9M4F - chains B and F of the 25 polymer chains in the assembly; structure by electron microscopy, 2.82 A resolution.

[Chain B]
Name: PsaB
From: Tribonema minus
Sequence (734 residues; row label = number of the first residue in the row):
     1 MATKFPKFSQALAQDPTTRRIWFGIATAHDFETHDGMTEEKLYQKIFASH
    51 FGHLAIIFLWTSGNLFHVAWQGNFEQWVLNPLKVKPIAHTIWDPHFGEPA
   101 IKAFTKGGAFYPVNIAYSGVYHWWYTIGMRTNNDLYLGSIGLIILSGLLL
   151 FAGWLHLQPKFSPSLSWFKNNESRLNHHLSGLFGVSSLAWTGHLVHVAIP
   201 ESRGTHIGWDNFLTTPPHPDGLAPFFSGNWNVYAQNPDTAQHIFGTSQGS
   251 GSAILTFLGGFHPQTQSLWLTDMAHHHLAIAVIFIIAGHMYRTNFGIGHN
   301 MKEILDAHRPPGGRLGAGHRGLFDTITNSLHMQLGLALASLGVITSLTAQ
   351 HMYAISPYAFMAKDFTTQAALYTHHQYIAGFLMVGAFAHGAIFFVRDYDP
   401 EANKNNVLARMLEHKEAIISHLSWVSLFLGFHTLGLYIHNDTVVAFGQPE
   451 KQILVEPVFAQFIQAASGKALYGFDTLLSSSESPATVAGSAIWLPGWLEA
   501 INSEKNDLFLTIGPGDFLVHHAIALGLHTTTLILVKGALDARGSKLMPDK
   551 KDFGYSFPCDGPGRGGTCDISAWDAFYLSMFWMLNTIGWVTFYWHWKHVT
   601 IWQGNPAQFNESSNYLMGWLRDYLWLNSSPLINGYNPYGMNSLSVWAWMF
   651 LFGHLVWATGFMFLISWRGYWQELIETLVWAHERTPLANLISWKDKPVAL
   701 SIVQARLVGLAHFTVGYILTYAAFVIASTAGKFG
Disordered / not traced: 1
Bound ions: chlorophyll a Mg (32 sites), coordinated by His29, His50, His53, His67, His89, Asp93, His95, His156, His177, His178, His193, His196, His275, His276, His277, His289 and 16 more; 4Fe-4S cluster Fe: Cys559, Cys568 (shared with 2 residues of chain A)
Ligand contacts:
  - beta-carotene (BCR), molecule 1: Ile21, Ile25, Ile691
  - beta-carotene (BCR), molecule 2: Gly52, Ile56, Leu59, Leu150
  - beta-carotene (BCR), molecule 3: Leu54, Ile57, Phe58, Trp60, Gly181, Leu182, Val185, Ser186
  - beta-carotene (BCR), molecule 4: Phe58, Thr61, Leu65, Trp123, Trp124, Ile127, Met129, Gly138, Leu142, Trp209, Phe212, Leu213
  - beta-carotene (BCR), molecule 5: Leu188, Leu222, Phe225, Val282, Ile285, Ile286, His289, Ile297
  - beta-carotene (BCR), molecule 6: Phe225, Phe226, Trp230, Val282
  - beta-carotene (BCR), molecule 7: Met332, Gly335, Leu336, Ala339, Val343, Met383, Ala386, Phe387, Gly390, Ala391, Phe393, Phe394, Leu408, Ala538
  - beta-carotene (BCR), molecule 8: Phe387, Met411, Ile418, Val535, Leu539
  - beta-carotene (BCR), molecule 9: Phe428, His432, Leu436, Ile453, Phe517, His521
  - beta-carotene (BCR), molecule 10: Trp648, Met649, Phe652, Trp671, Ile675, Leu678
  - chlorophyll a (CLA), molecule 1: Phe5, Phe8, Gly24, Ile25, Ala28, His29, Phe31, His34, Lys45, Ser49, His53, Ile56
  - chlorophyll a (CLA), molecule 2: Thr18, Ile21, Trp22, Ile675, Leu678, Val679, His682, Ile691, Ser692, Trp693, Lys694, Asp695, Pro697, Val698
  - chlorophyll a (CLA), molecule 3: Trp22, Phe652, Leu655, Val656, Thr659, Phe663, Leu700, Val708, Ala711, His712, Val715
  - chlorophyll a (CLA), molecule 4: Ile25, Ala26, Thr27, Ala28, His29, Asp30, His331, Leu334, Leu338, Phe381, Leu382, Val384, Gly385, Ala388, His389, Ile392, Arg396, Tyr555, Trp573, Phe576, Met580, Phe652, Val715, Leu719
  - chlorophyll a (CLA), molecule 5: His29, Phe31, Glu32, Tyr43, Ile46, Ser49, His50, His53, Leu54, Ile57, Phe168, Arg174, His178, Leu182, Phe183, Leu330, His331, Gln333, Leu334, Ala337, Leu338, Leu341
  - chlorophyll a (CLA), molecule 6: His29, His53, Ile56, Ile57, Trp60, Leu341, Ile378, Phe381, Leu382
  - chlorophyll a (CLA), molecule 7: Phe47, Phe51, Leu148, Phe151, Ala152, Leu155, His156, Lys160, Phe161, Pro163, Trp167
  - chlorophyll a (CLA), molecule 8: Phe47, His50, Phe51, Leu54, Trp123, Trp167, Phe168, Asn170, Ser173, Arg174, His177, His178, Gly181, Leu182, Phe183, Tyr358
  - chlorophyll a (CLA), molecule 9: Ile56, Leu59, Trp60, Ser62, Gly63, Phe66, His67, Trp70, Gln71, His89, Thr90, Trp92, Ile143
  - chlorophyll a (CLA), molecule 10: Ile56, Trp60, Asn64, His67, Val68, Ala88, His89, Asn114, Ile115, Ala116, Tyr117, Ser118, Val120, Val645, Trp646, Met649
  - chlorophyll a (CLA), molecule 11: Ile57, Phe58, Trp60, Thr61, Ser118, Gly119, Val120, Trp123, Ser186, Ala189, Leu341, Ile344, Thr345, Thr348, Met352, Tyr358, Met361, Leu371, His374, His375, Ile378, Leu382
  - chlorophyll a (CLA), molecule 12: Trp60, Asn64, Tyr117, Ser118, Val120, Ala370, Leu371, Thr373, His374, Tyr377, Ile378, Phe381, Trp646, Met649, Ile718, Leu719, Tyr721, Ala722, Val725, Ile726
  - chlorophyll a (CLA), molecule 13: His89, Thr90, Ile91, Trp92, Asp93, Pro94, His95, Phe96, Phe104, Asn114, Ser644, Val645, Trp648
  - chlorophyll a (CLA), molecule 14: Trp92, Pro94, His95
  - chlorophyll a (CLA), molecule 15: Trp123, Thr126, Ile127, Phe183, Ser186, Ser187, Trp190, Leu194, Leu268, Met273, His276, His277, Ile280, Ile344, Leu347, Thr348, His351, Met352, Pro357, Tyr358
  - chlorophyll a (CLA), molecule 16: Ile127, Gly128, Met129, Asp134, Leu137, Gly138, Ser186, Ala189, Trp190, Gly192, His193, His196, Val197, Glu201, Ile207, Gly208, Trp209, Phe212
  - chlorophyll a (CLA), molecule 17: Trp167, Asn170, Ser173, His177, Thr293, Asn294, Phe295
  - chlorophyll a (CLA), molecule 18: Asn171, Arg174, Leu175, His178, Leu179, Phe183, Ile280, Ile283, Phe284, Met301, Leu305, Phe323, Ile326, Leu336, Ala337, Ser340, Ile344
  - chlorophyll a (CLA), molecule 19: Leu175, Leu179, Phe183, Ile283, Phe284, Ala287, Met290, Tyr291, Met301, Ile304, Leu305
  - chlorophyll a (CLA), molecule 20: Asn176, His177, Ser180, Gly181, Val185, Ile285, His289, Tyr291, Thr293, Phe295, Ile297
  - chlorophyll a (CLA), molecule 21: Leu188, Ala189, Thr191, Gly192, Val195, His196, Phe212, Leu213, Thr214, Thr215, Pro216, Pro217, His218, Gly221, Leu222, Phe225, Phe226, Tyr233, Ile254, Leu255, Leu278
  - chlorophyll a (CLA), molecule 22: Phe225, Phe226, Ser227, Gly228, Trp230
  - chlorophyll a (CLA), molecule 23: Phe225, Gly228, Trp230, Asn231, Tyr233, Ala234, Leu255, Phe257, His275, Leu278, Ala279, Val282, Ile492, Trp493
  - chlorophyll a (CLA), molecule 24: Thr256, Phe257, Gly259, Gly260, Leu268, Asp272, Met273, His275, His276, Ala279, Ile280, Ile283, His351, Ile355, Trp493, Trp497
  - chlorophyll a (CLA), molecule 25: Ile286, His289, Met290, Ile297, Gly298, His299
  - chlorophyll a (CLA), molecule 26: Met290, His299, Glu303, Ile304, Ala307, His308
  - chlorophyll a (CLA), molecule 27: Ile304, Leu305, His308, Leu315, His319, Leu322, Ile326, Met332, Val407, Leu408, Met411
  - chlorophyll a (CLA), molecule 28: Ala307, His308, Arg309, Pro310, Pro311, Arg314, Leu315, His319
  - chlorophyll a (CLA), molecule 29: Arg314, Leu315, Val407, Arg410, Met411, Glu413, His414, Ala417, Ile418, His421
  - chlorophyll a (CLA), molecule 30: Leu336, Ser340, Val343, Leu347, Gln350, His351, Tyr353, Ala354, Ile355, Trp497, Leu508, Phe509
  - chlorophyll a (CLA), molecule 31: Val343, Ser346, Leu347, Gln350, Gln376, Gly380, Met383, Phe387, Leu527, Thr530, Thr531, Leu534, Met583, Thr586, Ile587
  - chlorophyll a (CLA), molecule 32: Gln350, Tyr353, Tyr372, Phe459, Ala460, Ile463, Gln464, Phe509, Leu510, Ile512, His520, Ile523, Leu527, Val590, Tyr593, Trp594, Lys597
  - chlorophyll a (CLA), molecule 33: Ala417, His421, Trp424
  - chlorophyll a (CLA), molecule 34: Ile418, Leu422, Val425, Ala524, Leu527, His528, Thr531
  - chlorophyll a (CLA), molecule 35: Ser420, His421, Ser423, Trp424, Leu427, Phe431
  - chlorophyll a (CLA), molecule 36: Ser423, Ser426, Leu427, Gly430, Phe431, Leu434, Leu525, Thr529, Leu532, Ile533, Leu578, Phe581, Trp582
  - chlorophyll a (CLA), molecule 37: Trp424, Leu427, Phe428, Phe431, His432
  - chlorophyll a (CLA), molecule 38: Val425, Phe428, Leu429, Glu456, Pro457, Val458, Phe459, Ala460, Asp516, Phe517, His520, His521, Ala524, His528
  - chlorophyll a (CLA), molecule 39: His432, Gly435, Leu436, Ile438, His439, Thr442, Val443, Phe446, Lys451, Ile453
  - chlorophyll a (CLA), molecule 40: Thr433, Leu434, Tyr437, Val519, Ala522, Leu525, Asn585, Gly588, Trp589, Phe592, Leu616, Trp619, Leu624, Ser628, Ile632, Phe650, His654, Trp657, Phe713, Tyr717, Thr720, Tyr721, Phe724
  - chlorophyll a (CLA), molecule 41: Leu434, Ile438, Asp441, Leu525, Phe581, Trp582, Asn585, Trp589, Leu616, Leu620, Trp657, Phe713
  - chlorophyll a (CLA), molecule 42: Val458, Phe459, Phe462
  - chlorophyll a (CLA), molecule 43: Phe462, Ile463, Ala466, Ser467, Leu477, Leu478, Trp493, Trp497, Phe509
  - chlorophyll a (CLA), molecule 44: Leu477, Pro484, Ala485, Ala488, Gly489, Ile492, Trp493
  - chlorophyll a (CLA), molecule 45: Leu620, Leu624, Trp625, Trp657
  - chlorophyll a (CLA), molecule 46: Trp648, Leu651, Phe652, His654, Leu655, Trp657, Ala658
  - chlorophyll a (CLA), molecule 47: Leu655, Ala658, Thr659, Phe661, Met662, Ile665, Tyr670, Trp671, Leu674
  - chlorophyll a (CLA), molecule 48: Leu678, Ala681, His682, Thr685, Ala688, Ile691
  - chlorophyll a (CLA), molecule 49: Trp680, Ala681, Arg684, Thr685, Pro686
  - chlorophyll a (CLA), molecule 50: Pro686, Leu687, Ala688, Leu690, Ile691
  - phylloquinone (PQN): Trp22, Ile25, Met662, Phe663, Ser666, Trp667, Arg668, Trp671, Ile675, Val698, Ala699, Leu700, Ser701, Ala705
  - 4Fe-4S cluster (SF4): Cys559, Gly561, Pro562, Thr567, Cys568, Trp667, Ile702, Arg706

[Chain F]
Name: PsaF
From: Tribonema minus
Sequence (185 residues; each row starts with the number of its first residue):
     1 MFKFKKLLPIFLALTITSPSIAFADVAGLIPCNESPVFTKRLNASVVKLE
    51 NRVKKYEAGSPPALALEQQIERTKQRFDRYSKSGLLCGKDGLPHLITDGR
   101 WSHSIEFVIPGLMFLYITGWIGWVGRKYIRTVGGDTNATEKEIIIDVPLA
   151 LKIMSTGFIWPISAWQEYISGTLLADVSEITVSPR
Disordered / not traced: 1-24
Cystine bridges: Cys32-Cys87
Bound ions: chlorophyll a Mg near Asp98 (its only coordinating residue here)
Ligand contacts:
  - beta-carotene (BCR), molecule 1: Thr97, Asp98, Gly99, Phe107, Val108, Gly119, Gly122, Trp123, Arg126, Trp160, Ala164
  - beta-carotene (BCR), molecule 2: Glu106, Phe107, Pro110
  - beta-carotene (BCR), molecule 3: Pro110, Met113, Phe114, Ile117, Thr118, Ile121
  - chlorophyll a (CLA), molecule 1: Tyr80, Met113, Ile117
  - chlorophyll a (CLA), molecule 2: Thr97, Phe107, Val108, Leu112, Leu115
  - chlorophyll a (CLA), molecule 3: Asp98, Gly99, Arg100, Trp101, Val108, Leu112
  - chlorophyll a (CLA), molecule 4: Phe107, Gly111, Phe114, Leu115, Thr118, Ile121, Gly122, Trp160
  - chlorophyll a (CLA), molecule 5: Leu112, Leu115, Tyr116, Trp160, Ala164, Trp165, Tyr168, Leu173, Leu174
  - chlorophyll a (CLA), molecule 6: Ile117, Trp120, Ile121, Val124, Met154
  - chlorophyll a (CLA), molecule 7: Trp120, Ser155, Phe158
  - chlorophyll a (CLA), molecule 8: Gly122, Val124, Gly125, Arg126, Tyr128, Ile145, Ala150, Met154
  - chlorophyll a (CLA), molecule 9: Tyr128, Ile129, Glu142, Ile145, Ala150, Leu151, Met154
  - chlorophyll a (CLA), molecule 10: Phe158, Ile159, Ile162

[Interface between chain B and chain F]
Contacting residue pairs (44):
  Leu412(B) - Pro184(F)
  Leu412(B) - Arg185(F)
  Glu413(B) - Arg185(F)
  Lys415(B) - Val182(F)
  Lys415(B) - Pro184(F)
  Lys415(B) - Arg185(F)
  Glu416(B) - Val182(F)
  Glu416(B) - Arg185(F)
  Gln448(B) - Arg76(F)
  Pro449(B) - Arg41(F)
  Pro449(B) - Leu92(F)
  Glu450(B) - Arg76(F)  salt bridge
  Glu450(B) - Phe77(F)
  Glu450(B) - Tyr80(F)
  Glu450(B) - Leu92(F)
  Glu450(B) - Pro93(F)
  Lys451(B) - Arg76(F)
  Lys451(B) - Tyr80(F)
  Gln452(B) - Leu92(F)
  Ile453(B) - Leu95(F)  hydrophobic
  Leu454(B) - Leu92(F)  hydrophobic
  Leu454(B) - Pro93(F)
  Leu454(B) - His94(F)
  Leu454(B) - Leu95(F)  hydrogen bond (backbone-backbone)
  Val455(B) - Leu95(F)
  Val455(B) - Thr97(F)
  Glu456(B) - His94(F)  salt bridge
  Glu456(B) - Leu95(F)  hydrogen bond (backbone-backbone)
  Glu456(B) - Ile96(F)
  Val458(B) - Asp98(F)
  Phe459(B) - Asp98(F)
  Gln461(B) - Ala27(F)
  Tyr472(B) - Val26(F)
  Tyr472(B) - Ala27(F)
  Tyr472(B) - Gly28(F)  hydrogen bond (backbone-backbone)
  Pro514(B) - His94(F)
  Gly543(B) - Val182(F)
  Ser544(B) - Val182(F)
  Lys545(B) - Ile180(F)
  Lys545(B) - Thr181(F)  hydrogen bond (side chain-backbone)
  Lys545(B) - Val182(F)
  Pro548(B) - Ser183(F)
  Glu611(B) - Arg41(F)  salt bridge
  Glu611(B) - Asp90(F)
Other interface residues (no listed pair), chain B (26 interface residues in all): Gly473, Phe474, Asn610
Other interface residues (no listed pair), chain F (22 interface residues in all): Leu29

[In short]
Chain B and chain F form an interface of 26 and 22 residues respectively, with 4 hydrogen bonds and 3 salt
bridges. Polar pairs include Glu450(B)-Arg76(F), Glu456(B)-His94(F) and Glu611(B)-Arg41(F). 6 chlorophyll a
molecules and one beta-carotene molecule are bound between chain B and chain F.
Here chain B is PsaB and chain F is PsaF, both from Tribonema minus. Entry 9M4F (Photosystem I from the
eukaryotic filamentous algae) was determined by electron microscopy.
